Entry 6MAZ (X-ray diffraction, 1.55 A resolution); this record covers chain A.

# Chain A
Name: Glycylpeptide N-tetradecanoyltransferase
Organism: Plasmodium vivax
Notes: EC 2.3.1.97
UniProtKB: A0A1G4HIY1 (A0A1G4HIY1_PLAVI); residue numbers follow UniProt; this construct covers 27-410
Amino-acid sequence (405 residues; row label = number of the first residue in the row):
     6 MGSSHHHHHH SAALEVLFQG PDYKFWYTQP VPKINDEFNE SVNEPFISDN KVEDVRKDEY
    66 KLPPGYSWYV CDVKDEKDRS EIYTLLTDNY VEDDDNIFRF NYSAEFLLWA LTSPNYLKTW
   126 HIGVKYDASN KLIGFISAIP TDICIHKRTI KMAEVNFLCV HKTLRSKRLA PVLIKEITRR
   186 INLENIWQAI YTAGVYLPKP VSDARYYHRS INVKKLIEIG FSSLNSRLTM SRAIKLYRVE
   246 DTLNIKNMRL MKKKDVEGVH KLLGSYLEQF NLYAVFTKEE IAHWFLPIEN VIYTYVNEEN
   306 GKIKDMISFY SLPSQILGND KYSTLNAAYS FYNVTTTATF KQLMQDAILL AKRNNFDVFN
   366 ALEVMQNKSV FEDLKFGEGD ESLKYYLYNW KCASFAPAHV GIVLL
Disordered / not traced: 6-25
Construct notes: expression tag (6-26); engineered mutation Glu-386 (Gly in A0A1G4HIY1)
Small-molecule neighbours:
  - 646 (2,6-dichloro-4-(2-piperazin-1-ylpyridin-4-yl)-N-(1,3,5-trimethyl-1H-pyrazol-4-yl)benzenesulfonamide): Tyr-95, Val-96, Glu-97, Asp-98, Phe-103, Arg-104, Phe-105, Tyr-107, Asn-161, Thr-197, Ala-198, Gly-199, Tyr-211, His-213, Phe-226, Ser-319, Leu-330, Tyr-334, Asp-385, Glu-386, Leu-388, Leu-409, Leu-410
  - tetradec-13-ynoic acid - coa thioester (YNC): Tyr-28, Lys-29, Phe-30, Trp-31, Asn-94, Tyr-95, Val-96, Val-160, Asn-161, Phe-162, Leu-163, Cys-164, Val-165, Leu-169, Arg-170, Ser-171, Lys-172, Arg-173, Leu-174, Ala-175, Pro-176, Ile-179, Ile-182, Thr-183, Ile-186, Asn-187, Ile-191, Trp-192, Gln-193, Ala-194, Tyr-196, Thr-197, Ala-198, Val-200, Leu-202, Tyr-393

# In short
Chain A binds tetradec-13-ynoic acid - coa thioester and compound 646.
Chain A is Glycylpeptide N-tetradecanoyltransferase (Plasmodium vivax); the structure, Crystal structure of
N-myristoyl transferase (NMT) G386E mutant from Plasmodium vivax in complex with inhibitor IMP-0366, was
determined by X-ray diffraction, deposited together with 6MAY, 6MB0 and 6MB1.
